Entry 4Z66 (X-ray diffraction, 2.50 A resolution); this record covers chains D and I of the 10 polymer chains in the assembly.

[Chain D]
Name: Histone H2B 1.1
From: Xenopus laevis
UniProtKB: P02281 (H2B11_XENLA); residues 1229-1322 here correspond to UniProt positions 33-126 (UniProt number = residue number - 1196)
Amino-acid sequence (94 residues; numbered 1229 to 1322; the number before each row is that of its first residue):
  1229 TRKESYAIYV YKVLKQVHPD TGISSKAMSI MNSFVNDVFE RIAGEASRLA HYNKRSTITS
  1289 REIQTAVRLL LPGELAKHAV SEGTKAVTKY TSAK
Construct notes: conflict Thr1229 (Ser33 in P02281)
UniProt features mapped onto this chain:
  - glycosylation: Ser1309 (O-linked (GlcNAc) serine)
  - cross-link: Lys1317 (Glycyl lysine isopeptide (Lys-Gly) (interchain with G-Cter in ubiquitin))

[Chain I]
Molecule: 147-nt DNA strand
Sequence (147 nucleotides; each row starts with the number of its first residue):
     1 ATCAATATCC ACCTGCAGAT ACTACCAAAA GTGTATTTGG AAACTGCTCC ATCAAAAGGC
    61 ATGTTCAGCT GGAATCCAGC TGAACATGCC TTTTGATGGA GCAGTTTCCA AATACACTTT
   121 TGGTAGTATC TGCAGGTGGA TATTGAT

[Chain D / chain I interface]
Pairs across the interface (13; chain D residue first):
  Thr1229(D) with DG104(I), hydrogen bond to the phosphate
  Arg1230(D) with DA28(I), sugar contact; DA29(I), sugar contact
  Glu1232(D) with DA29(I), sugar contact
  Ser1252(D) with DA19(I), phosphate contact
  Ser1253(D) with DA19(I), hydrogen bond to the phosphate
  Arg1283(D) with DG40(I), phosphate contact; DA41(I), salt bridge to the phosphate
  Ser1284(D) with DG39(I), sugar contact; DG40(I), hydrogen bond to the phosphate
  Thr1285(D) with DG39(I), hydrogen bond to the phosphate; DG40(I), hydrogen bond to the phosphate
  Lys1322(D) with DT32(I), salt bridge to the phosphate
Other interface residues (no listed pair), chain D (11 interface residues in all): Tyr1239, Lys1282
Other interface residues (no listed pair), chain I (9 interface residues in all): DT20

[In short]
11 residues of chain D and 9 residues of chain I are in contact, with 5 hydrogen bonds and 2 salt bridges.
Polar contacts include Thr1229(D)-DG104(I), Ser1253(D)-DA19(I) and Ser1284(D)-DG40(I).
Here chain D is Histone H2B 1.1 (Xenopus laevis) and chain I is a 147-nt DNA strand. Entry 4Z66 (Nucleosome
disassembly by RSC and SWI/SNF is enhanced by H3 acetylation near the nucleosome dyad axis) was determined by
X-ray diffraction, deposited together with 4XZQ and 4YS3.
